Entry 4YMJ (X-ray diffraction, 2.00 A resolution); this record covers chain A.

Chain A:
Protein: NT-3 growth factor receptor
Source organism: Homo sapiens
Notes: EC 2.7.10.1
Reference sequence: Q16288 (NTRK3_HUMAN), isoform Q16288-5; the author numbering skips numbers that UniProt does not, so the offset changes along the chain: 530-711 = UniProt 522-703; 726-839 = UniProt 704-817
Chain sequence (304 residues; row label = number of the first residue in the row; note: 544 numbers in that range are skipped by the numbering (no residue carries them; nothing is unmodelled there); numbers below 1 keep their minus sign (Gly-8 is residue -8)):
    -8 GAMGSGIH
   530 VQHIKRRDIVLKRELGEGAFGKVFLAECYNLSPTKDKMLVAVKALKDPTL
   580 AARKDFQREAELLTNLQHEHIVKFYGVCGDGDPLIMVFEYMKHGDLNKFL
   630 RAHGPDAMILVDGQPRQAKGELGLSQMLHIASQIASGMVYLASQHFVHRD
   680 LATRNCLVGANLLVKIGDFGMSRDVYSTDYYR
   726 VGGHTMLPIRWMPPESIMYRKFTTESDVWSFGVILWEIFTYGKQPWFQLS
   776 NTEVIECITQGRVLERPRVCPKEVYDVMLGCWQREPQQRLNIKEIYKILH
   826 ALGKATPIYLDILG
Disordered / not traced: -8 to -4, 635-648, 700-702, 726-728, 832-839
Construct notes: expression tag (-8 to -1)
Modified residues: Ser706 (phosphoserine; SEP)
Ligand contacts: 4EJ (4-[6-(benzylamino)imidazo[1,2-b]pyridazin-3-yl]benzonitrile): Leu544, Gly545, Val552, Ala570, Lys572, Val601, Phe617, Glu618, Tyr619, Met620, Gly623, Leu686, Phe698
From the paper describing this entry:
  - binding site for 4EJ: Phe617, Met620, Phe698

In short:
Bound to chain A: compound 4EJ. The paper reports a binding site for 4EJ at Phe617, Met620 and Phe698.
Chain A is NT-3 growth factor receptor (Homo sapiens); the structure, (R)-2-Phenylpyrrolidine Substitute
Imidazopyridazines: a New Class of Potent and Selective Pan-TRK Inhibitors, was determined by X-ray
diffraction together with 4YNE and 4YPS from the same study.
